7UB2 - chains L and Y of the 12 polymer chains in the assembly; structure by electron microscopy, 3.40 A resolution.

[Chain L]
Name: RecT
Organism: Listeria innocua Clip11262
UniProtKB: Q92FL9 (Q92FL9_LISIN); numbering as in UniProt (aligned over 1-271)
Amino-acid sequence (274 residues; each row starts with the number of its first residue; numbers below 1 keep their minus sign (Gly-2 is residue -2)):
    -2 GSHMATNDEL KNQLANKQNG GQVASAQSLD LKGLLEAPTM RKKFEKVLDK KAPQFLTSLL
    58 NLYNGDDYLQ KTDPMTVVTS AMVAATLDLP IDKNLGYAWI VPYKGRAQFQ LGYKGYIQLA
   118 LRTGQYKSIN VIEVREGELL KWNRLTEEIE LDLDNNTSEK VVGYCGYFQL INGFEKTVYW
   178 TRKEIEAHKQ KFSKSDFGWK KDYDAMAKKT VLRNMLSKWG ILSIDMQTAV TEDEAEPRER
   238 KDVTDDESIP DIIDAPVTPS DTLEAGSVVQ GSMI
Not modelled in the structure: -2 to 33, 225-271
Construct notes: expression tag (-2 to 0)
Reported in the primary citation:
  - binding site for the 49-nt DNA strand (chain Y): Trp96, Gln107, Tyr110, His185, Lys206, Arg210, Asn211, Lys215
  - binding site for the 49-nt DNA strand: Val98, Tyr100, Lys101, Lys191, Phe194
  - self-association interface (contacts with another copy of this molecule): Phe171
  - mutagenesis - K157A, K180A: unchanged binding to DNA
  - mutagenesis - K111A/K215A, K206A/K215A, K206A/R210A, K206E, R210A/K215A, K215A/W216A: abolished binding to DNA
  - mutagenesis - L118A/F171A, I126H, W216R: abolished expression
  - mutagenesis - V98A, K191A/F194A: decreased binding to duplex intermediate
  - mutagenesis - V98W, Y100A, Y100E, K101A, K101E, Q107A, Q107H, K191A, K191E, F194A, F194E: unchanged binding to duplex intermediate
  - mutagenesis - V98A: unchanged binding to ssDNA
  - mutagenesis - K111A: decreased binding to DNA

[Chain Y]
Molecule: 49-nt DNA strand
Sequence (49 nucleotides; numbered 22 to 70; the number before each row is that of its first residue):
    22 AAAAAAAAAA AAAAAAAAAA AAAAAAAAAA AAAAAAAAAA AAAAAAAAA

[How chain L and chain Y interact]
Residue-residue contacts - 19 pairs, chain L then chain Y:
  Trp96(L) - DA58(Y)  sugar contact
  Trp96(L) - DA59(Y)  phosphate contact
  Val98(L) - DA58(Y)  base contact
  Tyr100(L) - DA57(Y)  hydrogen bond to the base
  Gln107(L) - DA57(Y)  hydrogen bond to the base
  Gly109(L) - DA59(Y)  phosphate contact
  Tyr110(L) - DA59(Y)  hydrogen bond to the phosphate
  Tyr110(L) - DA60(Y)  hydrogen bond to the phosphate
  His185(L) - DA56(Y)  phosphate contact
  His185(L) - DA57(Y)  salt bridge to the phosphate
  Phe189(L) - DA56(Y)  sugar contact
  Ser190(L) - DA58(Y)  phosphate contact
  Asp199(L) - DA60(Y)  sugar contact
  Lys206(L) - DA58(Y)  salt bridge to the phosphate
  Lys206(L) - DA59(Y)  salt bridge to the phosphate
  Arg210(L) - DA57(Y)  phosphate contact
  Arg210(L) - DA59(Y)  salt bridge to the phosphate
  Asn211(L) - DA57(Y)  phosphate contact
  Lys215(L) - DA56(Y)  salt bridge to the phosphate
Interface residues without a listed pair, chain L (18 interface residues in all): Tyr65, Ala202, Met203, Thr207
Interface residues without a listed pair, chain Y (6 interface residues in all): DA55

[Overview]
18 residues of chain L face 6 of chain Y across their interface; the contacts include 4 hydrogen bonds and 5
salt bridges. Polar pairs include Tyr100(L)-DA57(Y), Gln107(L)-DA57(Y) and Tyr110(L)-DA59(Y). The paper
reports a binding site for the 49-nt DNA strand (chain Y) at Trp96(L), Gln107(L) and Tyr110(L) among others;
K111A/K215A, K206A/K215A and K206A/R210A of chain L, among others, abolish binding to DNA; 25 substitutions
were tested in all.
Chain L is RecT (Listeria innocua Clip11262) and chain Y is a 49-nt DNA strand; the structure, Structure of
RecT protein from Listeria innoccua phage A118 in complex with 83-mer annealed duplex, was determined by
electron microscopy, deposited together with 7UBB.
